Entry 8J4J (X-ray diffraction, 2.15 A resolution); this record covers chain A.

[Chain A]
Name: Ferric iron ABC transporter iron-binding protein
Source organism: Vibrio metschnikovii
Reference sequence: C9P1D3 (C9P1D3_VIBME); residues 1-309 here correspond to UniProt positions 24-332 (UniProt number = residue number + 23)
Amino-acid sequence (309 residues; row label = number of the first residue in the row):
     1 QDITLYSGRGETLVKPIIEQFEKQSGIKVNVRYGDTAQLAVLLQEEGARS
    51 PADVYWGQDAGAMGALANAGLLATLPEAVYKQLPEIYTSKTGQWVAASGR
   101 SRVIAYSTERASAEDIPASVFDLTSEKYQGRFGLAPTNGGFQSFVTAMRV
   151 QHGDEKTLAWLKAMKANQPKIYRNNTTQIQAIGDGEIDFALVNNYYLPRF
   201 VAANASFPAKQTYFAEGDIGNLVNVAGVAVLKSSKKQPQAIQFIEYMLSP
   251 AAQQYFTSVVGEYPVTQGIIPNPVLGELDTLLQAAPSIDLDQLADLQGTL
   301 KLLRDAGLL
Small-molecule neighbours: carbonate ion (CO3): Arg-9, Gln-58, Arg-100, Tyr-195, Tyr-196, Glu-262
What the authors report for this chain:
  - Fe ion coordination: Tyr-195, Tyr-196

[In short]
Chain A binds carbonate ion. The paper reports Fe ion coordination by Tyr-195 and Tyr-196.
Chain A is Ferric iron ABC transporter iron-binding protein (Vibrio metschnikovii); the structure, X-ray
structure of a ferric ion-binding protein A (FbpA) from Vibrio metschnikovii in complex with ferric ..., was
determined by X-ray diffraction together with 8J4H from the same study.
